Entry 9FAT (electron microscopy, 3.60 A resolution); this record covers chains A and B of the 8 polymer chains in the assembly.

[Chain A]
Molecule: Gamma-aminobutyric acid receptor subunit alpha-1
Source organism: Homo sapiens
UniProt: P14867 (GBRA1_HUMAN); residues 10-422 here correspond to UniProt positions 37-449 (UniProt number = residue number + 27)
Chain sequence (413 residues; each row starts with the number of its first residue):
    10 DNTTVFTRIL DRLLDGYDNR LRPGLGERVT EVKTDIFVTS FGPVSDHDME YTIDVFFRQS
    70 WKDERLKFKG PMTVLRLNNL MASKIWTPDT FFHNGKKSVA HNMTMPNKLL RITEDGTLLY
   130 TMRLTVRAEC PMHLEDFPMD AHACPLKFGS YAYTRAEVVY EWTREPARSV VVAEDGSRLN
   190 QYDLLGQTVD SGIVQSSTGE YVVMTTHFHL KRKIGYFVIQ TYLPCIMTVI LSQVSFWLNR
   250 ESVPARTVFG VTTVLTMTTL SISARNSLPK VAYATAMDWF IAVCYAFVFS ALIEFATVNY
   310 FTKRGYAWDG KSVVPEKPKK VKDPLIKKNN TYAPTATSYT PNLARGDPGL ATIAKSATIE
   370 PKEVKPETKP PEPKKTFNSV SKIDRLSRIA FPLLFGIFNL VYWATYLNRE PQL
Unresolved in the structure: 327-383
Disulfides: C139-C153
Glycans and other covalent adducts: glycan linked to N111
Swiss-Prot annotation at these positions:
  - binding site (4-aminobutanoate): R67, T130
  - binding site (3alpha-hydroxy-5alpha-pregnan-11,20-dione): W246
  - glycosylation (N-linked (GlcNAc...) asparagine): N11, N111

[Chain B]
Molecule: Gamma-aminobutyric acid receptor subunit beta-3
Source organism: Homo sapiens
UniProt: P28472 (GBRB3_HUMAN); residues 7-447 here correspond to UniProt positions 32-472 (UniProt number = residue number + 25)
Chain sequence (441 residues; row label = number of the first residue in the row):
     7 GNMSFVKETV DKLLKGYDIR LRPDFGGPPV CVGMNIDIAS IDMVSEVNMD YTLTMYFQQY
    67 WRDKRLAYSG IPLNLTLDNR VADQLWVPDT YFLNDKKSFV HGVTVKNRMI RLHPDGTVLY
   127 GLRITTTAAC MMDLRRYPLD EQNCTLEIES YGYTTDDIEF YWRGGDKAVT GVERIELPQF
   187 SIVEHRLVSR NVVFATGAYP RLSLSFRLKR NIGYFILQTY MPSILITILS WVSFWINYDA
   247 SAARVALGIT TVLTMTTINT HLRETLPKIP YVKAIDMYLM GCFVFVFLAL LEYAFVNYIF
   307 FGRGPQRQKK LAEKTAKAKN DRSKSESNRV DAHGNILLTS LEVHNEMNEV SGGIGDTRNS
   367 AISFDNSGIQ YRKQSMPREG HGRFLGDRSL PHKKTHLRRR SSQLKIKIPD LTDVNAIDRW
   427 SRIVFPFTFS LFNLVYWLYY V
Unresolved in the structure: 7, 318-412
Disulfides: C136-C150
Glycans and other covalent adducts: N-acetylglucosamine (NAG) linked to N80; glycan linked to N149
Swiss-Prot annotation at these positions:
  - binding site (benzamidine): D95 to Y97, E155 to Y157, F200
  - binding site (4-aminobutanoate): Y97, E155, Y157, T202
  - binding site (histamine): Y97, S156, Y157, T202
  - glycosylation (N-linked (GlcNAc...) asparagine): N8, N80, N149

[Chain A / chain B interface]
Pairs across the interface (93; chain A residue first):
  T12(A) with L27(B); F31(B); G32(B)
  F15(A) with F31(B), hydrophobic
  T16(A) with D24(B), hydrogen bond; R26(B); L27(B)
  L19(A) with R26(B); L27(B), hydrophobic
  D20(A) with R26(B), salt bridge
  F46(A) with F200(B), hydrophobic
  D63(A) with D101(B)
  F65(A) with Y97(B); L99(B), hydrophobic; F200(B), hydrophobic
  R67(A) with A201(B)
  M81(A) with F31(B)
  R85(A) with G158(B); D163(B), salt bridge
  N87(A) with R26(B)
  M90(A) with R26(B)
  H110(A) with K102(B)
  M112(A) with T96(B); Y97(B); F98(B), hydrophobic; S104(B), hydrogen bond; F105(B); V106(B), hydrophobic; I130(B), hydrophobic
  T113(A) with P94(B); T96(B), hydrogen bond (backbone-backbone); L128(B)
  M114(A) with V93(B), hydrophobic; P94(B); D95(B)
  N116(A) with Y97(B); Y157(B), hydrogen bond (backbone-side chain)
  K117(A) with Y157(B)
  L118(A) with Y157(B), hydrophobic; G158(B)
  R120(A) with T202(B), hydrogen bond (side chain-backbone); Y205(B), hydrogen bond
  T130(A) with Y157(B), hydrogen bond (backbone-side chain)
  M131(A) with Y157(B), hydrogen bond (backbone-side chain)
  R132(A) with Y97(B); F98(B); D101(B); Y157(B)
  R187(A) with K102(B); A135(B); M137(B)
  N189(A) with M55(B); M137(B); P276(B)
  Q190(A) with K274(B)
  K222(A) with P276(B)
  G224(A) with P276(B)
  Y225(A) with R269(B); K274(B); I275(B)
  I228(A) with R269(B), hydrogen bond (backbone-side chain); M286(B), hydrophobic
  Q229(A) with T266(B), hydrogen bond; R269(B), hydrogen bond
  M236(A) with F289(B), hydrophobic
  I239(A) with F293(B), hydrophobic
  L240(A) with L296(B), hydrophobic
  V243(A) with L297(B), hydrophobic; A300(B), hydrophobic
  L247(A) with V251(B), hydrophobic; A300(B), hydrophobic; N303(B)
  N248(A) with N303(B), hydrogen bond; F307(B)
  S251(A) with S247(B), hydrogen bond
  A254(A) with V251(B), hydrophobic
  V257(A) with I255(B), hydrophobic
  F258(A) with V251(B), hydrophobic; I255(B), hydrophobic; L296(B), hydrophobic
  T261(A) with I255(B); L259(B)
  T265(A) with L259(B)
  S276(A) with K274(B)
  A316(A) with F307(B), hydrophobic
  W317(A) with F306(B), hydrophobic; F307(B); Q314(B)
  G319(A) with F306(B)
  K320(A) with Q314(B)
  S321(A) with Q314(B), hydrogen bond (backbone-side chain)
  V323(A) with P311(B), hydrophobic
  R397(A) with Y304(B)
Other interface residues (no listed pair), chain A (58 interface residues in all): L89, S186, P233, W246, P253, V322
Other interface residues (no listed pair), chain B (59 interface residues in all): I25, F63, A248, T262, N265, E270, P273, Y299, G310

[Summary]
58 residues of chain A face 59 of chain B across their interface, with 14 hydrogen bonds and 2 salt bridges.
Polar pairs include D20(A)-R26(B), R85(A)-D163(B) and T16(A)-D24(B).
Here chain A is Gamma-aminobutyric acid receptor subunit alpha-1 and chain B is Gamma-aminobutyric acid
receptor subunit beta-3, both from Homo sapiens. Entry 9FAT (CryoEM structure of human full-length
alpha1beta3gamma2 GABA(A)R in complex with GARLH4, the TMD of Neuroligin2, Megabody38 ...) was determined by
electron microscopy.
